PDB entry 5H9E | X-ray diffraction, 3.21 A resolution | chains A and N of the 14 polymer chains in the assembly

Chain A:
Molecule: CRISPR system Cascade subunit CasA
Source organism: Escherichia coli (strain K12)
UniProt: Q46901 (CSE1_ECOLI); numbering as in UniProt (aligned over 1-502)
Sequence (502 residues; numbered 1 to 502; the number before each row is that of its first residue):
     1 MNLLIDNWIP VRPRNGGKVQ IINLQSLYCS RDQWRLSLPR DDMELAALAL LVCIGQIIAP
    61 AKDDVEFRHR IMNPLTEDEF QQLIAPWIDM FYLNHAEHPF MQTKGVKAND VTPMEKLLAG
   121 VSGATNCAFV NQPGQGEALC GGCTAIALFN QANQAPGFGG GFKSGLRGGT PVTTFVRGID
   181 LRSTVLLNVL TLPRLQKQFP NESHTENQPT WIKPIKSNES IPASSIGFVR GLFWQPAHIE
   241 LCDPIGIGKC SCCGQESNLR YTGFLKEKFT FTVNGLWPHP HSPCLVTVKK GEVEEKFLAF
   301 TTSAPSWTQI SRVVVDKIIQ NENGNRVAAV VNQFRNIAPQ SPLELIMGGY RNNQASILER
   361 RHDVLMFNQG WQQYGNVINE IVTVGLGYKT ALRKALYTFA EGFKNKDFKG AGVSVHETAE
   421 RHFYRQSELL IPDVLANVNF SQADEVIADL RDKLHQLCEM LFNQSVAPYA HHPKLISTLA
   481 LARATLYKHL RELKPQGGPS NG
Disordered / not traced: 1, 201-204, 323, 367-374, 496-502
Ion coordination: Zn2+: Cys140, Cys143, Cys250, Cys253
Reported in the primary citation:
  - mutagenesis - G160A: abolished catalytic activity
  - mutagenesis - G160A, K268A (>10-fold): decreased catalytic activity on Cas3

Chain N:
Molecule: DNA (47-MER) Target
Sequence (47 nucleotides; row label = number of the first residue in the row):
     1 CTGTTGGCAA GCCAGGATCT GAACAATACC GTCATCGAGC ACTGCAC
Disordered / not traced: 41-47

How chain A and chain N interact:
Pairs across the interface (33):
  Lys107(A) - DG37(N)  phosphate contact
  Ala108(A) - DG37(N)  phosphate contact
  Asn109(A) - DG37(N)  hydrogen bond to the phosphate
  Lys116(A) - DT35(N)  salt bridge to the phosphate
  Gly123(A) - DC33(N)  phosphate contact
  Gly123(A) - DA34(N)  sugar contact
  Ala124(A) - DC33(N)  phosphate contact
  Ala124(A) - DA34(N)  phosphate contact
  Thr125(A) - DT32(N)  phosphate contact
  Thr125(A) - DC33(N)  phosphate contact
  Asn126(A) - DC33(N)  phosphate contact
  Phe158(A) - DA34(N)  sugar contact
  Phe158(A) - DT35(N)  sugar contact
  Gly159(A) - DA34(N)  sugar contact
  Gly159(A) - DT35(N)  sugar contact
  Gly160(A) - DA34(N)  hydrogen bond to the base
  Gly160(A) - DT35(N)  base contact
  Phe162(A) - DT35(N)  phosphate contact
  Lys266(A) - DT35(N)  phosphate contact
  Lys266(A) - DC36(N)  salt bridge to the phosphate
  Lys268(A) - DT35(N)  hydrogen bond to the base
  Lys268(A) - DC36(N)  hydrogen bond to the base
  Asn353(A) - DC33(N)  sugar contact
  Gln354(A) - DC33(N)  base contact
  Ala355(A) - DC33(N)  hydrogen bond to the base
  Ala355(A) - DA34(N)  sugar contact
  Ser356(A) - DC33(N)  sugar contact
  Phe408(A) - DT27(N)  base contact
  Lys409(A) - DA28(N)  phosphate contact
  Lys409(A) - DC29(N)  phosphate contact
  His471(A) - DT27(N)  base contact
  His472(A) - DT27(N)  base contact
  Pro473(A) - DT27(N)  base contact
Also at the interface, not in a pair above, chain A (24 interface residues in all): Thr112

Overview:
The interface between chain A and chain N involves 24 residues on one side and 9 on the other; the contacts
include 5 hydrogen bonds and 2 salt bridges. Polar pairs include Gly160(A)-DA34(N), Lys268(A)-DT35(N) and
Lys268(A)-DC36(N). From the paper: G160A and K268A of chain A reduce catalytic activity on Cas3; G160A of
chain A abolishes catalytic activity.
Here chain A is CRISPR system Cascade subunit CasA (Escherichia coli (strain K12)) and chain N is DNA (47-MER)
Target. Entry 5H9E (Crystal structure of E. coli Cascade bound to a PAM-containing dsDNA target (32-nt spacer)
at 3.20 ...) was determined by X-ray diffraction, deposited together with 5H9F.
